Entry 8BD4 (electron microscopy, 3.44 A resolution); this record covers chains A and G of the 12 polymer chains in the assembly.

== Chain A (and G) ==
Protein: TnsC
From: Scytonema hofmannii
Notes: chain G of this document is another copy of the same molecule, construct and numbering; everything in this record applies to it too
UniProtKB: A0A8J0PCL3 (A0A8J0PCL3_9CYAN); residue numbers follow UniProt; this construct covers 1-276
Amino-acid sequence (276 residues; numbered 1 to 276; the number before each row is that of its first residue):
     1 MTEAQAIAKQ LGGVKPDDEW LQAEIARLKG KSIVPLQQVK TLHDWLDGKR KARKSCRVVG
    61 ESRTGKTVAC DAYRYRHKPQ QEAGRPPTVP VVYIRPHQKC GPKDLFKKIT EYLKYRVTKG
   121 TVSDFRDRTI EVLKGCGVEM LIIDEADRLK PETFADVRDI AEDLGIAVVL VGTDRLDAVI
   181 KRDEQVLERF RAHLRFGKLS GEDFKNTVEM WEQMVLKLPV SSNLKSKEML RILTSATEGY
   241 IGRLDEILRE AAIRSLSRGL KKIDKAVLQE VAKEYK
Disordered / not traced: 1-16
Bound ions: Mg2+: Thr67 (together with ATP); Zn2+: Arg128 (shared with 4 residues of chain S)
Residues lining bound ligands: ATP (adenosine-5'-triphosphate): Lys31, Ser32, Ile33, Val34, Val39, Glu61, Ser62, Arg63, Thr64, Gly65, Lys66, Thr67, Val68, Glu145, Thr173, Trp211, Ile241, Gly242, Asp245

== Interface between chain A and chain G ==
Pairs across the interface (14; chain A residue first):
  Gln37(A) - Ala83(G)
  Thr41(A) - Ala83(G)
  Thr41(A) - Gly84(G)
  Glu61(A) - Lys114(G)
  Asp177(A) - Arg128(G)  salt bridge
  Lys181(A) - Glu131(G)  salt bridge
  His193(A) - Pro86(G)
  Leu194(A) - Gly84(G)
  Arg195(A) - Gly84(G)
  Arg195(A) - Lys114(G)  hydrogen bond (side chain-backbone)
  Arg195(A) - Tyr115(G)
  Gly197(A) - Gln81(G)
  Lys198(A) - Gln81(G)  hydrogen bond (backbone-side chain)
  Leu199(A) - Gln81(G)
Other interface residues (no listed pair), chain A (14 interface residues in all): Asp174, Ala178, Ser200
Other interface residues (no listed pair), chain G (12 interface residues in all): Lys78, Arg85, Arg116, Thr118

== Summary ==
14 residues of chain A and 12 residues of chain G are in contact, with 2 hydrogen bonds and 2 salt bridges.
Polar contacts include Asp177(A)-Arg128(G), Lys181(A)-Glu131(G) and Arg195(A)-Lys114(G). Ligands of chain A:
ATP.
Both chains are TnsC (Scytonema hofmannii). Entry 8BD4 (TniQ-capped Tns-ATP-dsDNA complex) was determined by
electron microscopy (same publication as 8BD5 and 8BD6).
